4JXT - chains A and B; structure by X-ray diffraction, 1.90 A resolution.

== Chain A ==
Name: Regulation of nuclear pre-mRNA domain-containing protein 1A
From: Homo sapiens
UniProt: Q96P16 (RPR1A_HUMAN); residue numbers follow UniProt; this construct covers 1-137
Chain sequence (138 residues; numbered 0 to 137; the number before each row is that of its first residue; numbering starts at 0):
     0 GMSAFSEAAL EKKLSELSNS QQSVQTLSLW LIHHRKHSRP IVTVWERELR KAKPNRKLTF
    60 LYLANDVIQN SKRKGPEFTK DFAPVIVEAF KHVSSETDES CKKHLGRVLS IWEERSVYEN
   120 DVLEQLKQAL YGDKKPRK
Unresolved in the structure: 0-1, 133-137
Sequence notes: expression tag (0)
Swiss-Prot annotation at these positions:
  - modified residue: S2 (N-acetylserine)
  - natural variant: Q21 (Q21H: In a breast cancer sample)
  - mutagenesis: D65 (D65A: Partial loss of binding to POLR2A CTD in vitro), R106 (R106A: Partial loss of binding to POLR2A CTD phosphorylated at 'Ser-2' in the heptad repeats in vitro), R114 (R114A: Partial loss of binding to POLR2A CTD in vitro)
Reported in the primary citation:
  - binding site for DNA-directed RNA polymerase II subunit RPB1 (chain B): N18, Q20, N64, D65, N69, R72, I110, R114
  - mutagenesis - D65A, R114A: decreased binding to S2P, S7P, and UnM
  - mutagenesis - N18A, Q20A, R72A: unchanged binding to S2P, S7P, and UnM
  - mutagenesis - R106A (27-fold): decreased binding to S2P peptide
  - mutagenesis - R106A: unchanged binding to UnM

== Chain B ==
Name: DNA-directed RNA polymerase II subunit RPB1
Notes: EC 2.7.7.6, 2.7.7.48
UniProt: P24928 (RPB1_HUMAN); residues 1619-1637 here correspond to UniProt positions 1612-1630 (UniProt number = residue number - 7)
Chain sequence (21 residues; each row starts with the number of its first residue):
  1618 XSPSYSPTSP SYSPTSPSYS X
Unresolved in the structure: 1618-1619, 1631-1638
Sequence notes: amidation (1638)
Modified residues: BTN (biotin) at position 1618, NH2 (amino group) at position 1638; S1621, S1628, S1635 (phosphoserine; SEP)

== How chain A and chain B interact ==
Pairs across the interface - 32 pairs, chain A then chain B:
  N18(A) - S1621(B)
  N18(A) - Y1622(B)  hydrogen bond (backbone-backbone)
  S19(A) - P1620(B)
  S19(A) - Y1622(B)
  Q20(A) - P1620(B)  hydrogen bond (backbone-backbone)
  Q20(A) - S1621(B)
  Q20(A) - Y1622(B)
  Q20(A) - S1623(B)  hydrogen bond (side chain-backbone)
  Q20(A) - S1626(B)  hydrogen bond
  V23(A) - Y1622(B)  hydrophobic
  Y61(A) - Y1622(B)  hydrophobic
  N64(A) - Y1622(B)  hydrogen bond
  N64(A) - P1624(B)  hydrogen bond (side chain-backbone)
  D65(A) - Y1622(B)  hydrogen bond
  D65(A) - S1626(B)
  D65(A) - P1627(B)
  Q68(A) - P1624(B)  hydrogen bond (side chain-backbone)
  Q68(A) - P1627(B)
  Q68(A) - Y1629(B)
  N69(A) - P1627(B)
  K71(A) - Y1629(B)
  R106(A) - P1624(B)
  R106(A) - T1625(B)
  I110(A) - P1624(B)  hydrophobic
  I110(A) - T1625(B)
  E113(A) - S1630(B)
  R114(A) - T1625(B)  hydrogen bond (side chain-backbone)
  R114(A) - P1627(B)  hydrogen bond (side chain-backbone)
  R114(A) - Y1629(B)  hydrogen bond (backbone-side chain)
  R114(A) - S1630(B)
  S115(A) - Y1629(B)  hydrogen bond (backbone-side chain)
  V116(A) - Y1629(B)  hydrophobic
Also at the interface, not in a pair above, chain A (17 interface residues in all): V107
Also at the interface, not in a pair above, chain B (11 interface residues in all): S1628
Interface features reported in the paper:
  - interface residues, chain A: N18(A), Q20(A), N64(A), D65(A), N69(A), I110(A), R114(A)

== In short ==
Chain A and chain B form an interface of 17 and 11 residues respectively; the contacts include 12 hydrogen
bonds. Polar pairs include Q20(A)-S1623(B), Q20(A)-S1626(B) and N64(A)-Y1622(B). The paper reports a binding
site for DNA-directed RNA polymerase II subunit RPB1 (chain B) at N18(A), Q20(A) and N64(A) among others; D65A
and R114A of chain A reduce binding to S2P, S7P, and UnM; 6 substitutions were tested in all.
Chain A is Regulation of nuclear pre-mRNA domain-containing protein 1A (Homo sapiens) and chain B is
DNA-directed RNA polymerase II subunit RPB1; the structure, CID of human RPRD1A in complex with a
phosphorylated peptide from RPB1-CTD, was determined by X-ray diffraction (same publication as 4Q94, 4Q96,
4FLA and 4FLB).
